PDB entry 1XG4 | X-ray diffraction, 1.60 A resolution | chains A and B of the 4 polymer chains in the assembly

[Chain A (and B)]
Name: Probable methylisocitrate lyase
From: Escherichia coli
Notes: EC 4.1.3.30; chain B of this document is another copy of the same molecule, construct and numbering; everything in this record applies to it too
UniProtKB: P77541 (PRPB_ECOLI); residues 2-296 here correspond to UniProt positions 1-295 (UniProt number = residue number - 1)
Chain sequence (295 residues; row label = number of the first residue in the row):
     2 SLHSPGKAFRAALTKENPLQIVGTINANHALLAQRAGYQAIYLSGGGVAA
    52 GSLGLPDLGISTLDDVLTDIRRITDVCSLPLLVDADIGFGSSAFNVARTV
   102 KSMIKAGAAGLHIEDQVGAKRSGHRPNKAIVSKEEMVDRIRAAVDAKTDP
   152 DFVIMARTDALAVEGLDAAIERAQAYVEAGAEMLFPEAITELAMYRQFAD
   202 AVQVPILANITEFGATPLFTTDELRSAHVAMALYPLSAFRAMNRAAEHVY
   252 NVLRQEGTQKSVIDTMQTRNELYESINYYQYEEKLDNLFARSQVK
Disordered / not traced: 289-296 (chain B: 2, 289-296)
Sequence notes: engineered mutation S123 (Cys122 in P77541)
Ion coordination: Mg2+: D85 (together with isocitric acid)
Residues lining bound ligands: isocitric acid (ICT): Y43, S45, G46, G47, D58, D85, S123, G124, H125, R158, E188, N210, T212, P236, L237, R241
From the paper describing this entry:
  - Mg2+ coordination: D85
  - Mg2+ coordination through a water molecule: D58, D87, E115, K121
  - conformationally variable residues (loop rearrangement): Q117 to V132
  - contacts within the chain: Y43-H113 (hydrogen bond), H113-E115 (water-mediated contact), D87-H113 (water-mediated contact), D87-K121 (salt bridge), E115-K121 (salt bridge), S123-H125, H125-E188, E188-N210
  - binding site for isocitric acid: G46, G124, R158, E188, N210
  - catalytic residues: D58, E115, E188 (proposed by the authors, not directly observed)
  - self-association interface (contacts with another copy of this molecule): S238 to Q260
  - specificity-determining residues: T212, R241, R270 (by similarity / conservation)

[Interface between chain A and chain B]
Contacting residue pairs (184):
  E17(A) - R255(B)  salt bridge
  Q21(A) - L254(B)  hydrogen bond (side chain-backbone)
  Q21(A) - R255(B)  hydrogen bond
  V23(A) - Y251(B)  hydrophobic
  G24(A) - Y251(B)  hydrogen bond (backbone-side chain)
  T25(A) - Y251(B)
  N27(A) - G52(B)
  N27(A) - M243(B)
  A28(A) - G52(B)
  A28(A) - S53(B)
  A28(A) - L54(B)
  A28(A) - G55(B)
  N29(A) - A51(B)  hydrogen bond (side chain-backbone)
  N29(A) - G52(B)  hydrogen bond (backbone-backbone)
  N29(A) - F240(B)
  N29(A) - N244(B)
  H30(A) - M243(B)
  H30(A) - N244(B)
  H30(A) - A247(B)
  H30(A) - Y251(B)
  L32(A) - G55(B)
  L33(A) - N244(B)
  A34(A) - Y251(B)
  A37(A) - N252(B)
  A37(A) - R255(B)
  G38(A) - R255(B)  hydrogen bond (backbone-side chain)
  Y39(A) - Y251(B)  hydrogen bond (side chain-backbone)
  Y39(A) - L254(B)
  Y39(A) - R255(B)  hydrogen bond (side chain-backbone)
  A51(A) - N29(B)  hydrogen bond (backbone-side chain)
  A51(A) - I277(B)  hydrophobic
  G52(A) - N27(B)
  G52(A) - A28(B)
  G52(A) - N29(B)  hydrogen bond (backbone-backbone)
  S53(A) - A28(B)
  S53(A) - R73(B)  hydrogen bond
  L54(A) - A28(B)
  L54(A) - R73(B)
  L54(A) - V77(B)
  G55(A) - A28(B)
  G55(A) - L32(B)
  G55(A) - V77(B)
  G55(A) - I277(B)
  L56(A) - I277(B)
  L56(A) - Y282(B)
  P57(A) - I277(B)  hydrophobic
  P57(A) - Y279(B)  hydrophobic
  P57(A) - Y282(B)  hydrophobic
  L59(A) - Y279(B)
  L59(A) - Y282(B)  hydrophobic
  L59(A) - E283(B)
  I61(A) - Y282(B)  hydrophobic
  D66(A) - R73(B)
  T69(A) - R73(B)
  D70(A) - R73(B)  salt bridge
  R73(A) - S53(B)  hydrogen bond
  R73(A) - D66(B)  hydrogen bond (side chain-backbone)
  R73(A) - T69(B)
  R73(A) - D70(B)  salt bridge
  R73(A) - R73(B)
  V77(A) - L54(B)
  V77(A) - G55(B)
  R122(A) - E283(B)  salt bridge
  R122(A) - D287(B)  salt bridge
  S123(A) - R270(B)
  R126(A) - Y274(B)
  R126(A) - Y279(B)
  R126(A) - E283(B)  salt bridge
  I211(A) - Q260(B)
  E213(A) - Q260(B)
  E213(A) - I264(B)
  E213(A) - M267(B)
  E213(A) - R270(B)  hydrogen bond (backbone-side chain)
  F214(A) - I264(B)  hydrophobic
  F214(A) - Q268(B)
  F214(A) - T269(B)
  F214(A) - R270(B)  hydrogen bond (backbone-side chain)
  L219(A) - Q260(B)
  L219(A) - K261(B)
  L219(A) - I264(B)  hydrophobic
  T221(A) - G258(B)
  T221(A) - K261(B)
  T222(A) - G258(B)  hydrogen bond (backbone-backbone)
  Y235(A) - L254(B)  hydrophobic
  Y235(A) - Q260(B)
  S238(A) - V250(B)
  S238(A) - Q260(B)
  S238(A) - M267(B)
  A239(A) - A247(B)  hydrophobic
  A239(A) - V250(B)
  A239(A) - Y251(B)  hydrophobic
  F240(A) - N29(B)
  R241(A) - M267(B)
  R241(A) - Q268(B)  hydrogen bond (backbone-backbone)
  R241(A) - R270(B)
  R241(A) - L273(B)
  A242(A) - A246(B)
  A242(A) - V250(B)  hydrophobic
  A242(A) - T266(B)
  M243(A) - N27(B)
  M243(A) - H30(B)
  M243(A) - M243(B)
  N244(A) - N29(B)
  N244(A) - H30(B)
  N244(A) - L33(B)
  N244(A) - Q268(B)  hydrogen bond
  R245(A) - D265(B)  hydrogen bond (side chain-backbone)
  R245(A) - T266(B)
  R245(A) - M267(B)  hydrogen bond (side chain-backbone)
  R245(A) - Q268(B)
  R245(A) - E272(B)  salt bridge
  A246(A) - A242(B)
  A246(A) - A246(B)  hydrophobic
  A247(A) - H30(B)
  A247(A) - A239(B)  hydrophobic
  V250(A) - S238(B)
  V250(A) - A239(B)
  V250(A) - A242(B)  hydrophobic
  Y251(A) - V23(B)  hydrophobic
  Y251(A) - G24(B)  hydrogen bond (side chain-backbone)
  Y251(A) - T25(B)
  Y251(A) - H30(B)
  Y251(A) - A34(B)
  Y251(A) - A37(B)  hydrophobic
  Y251(A) - Y39(B)  hydrogen bond (backbone-side chain)
  Y251(A) - A239(B)
  N252(A) - A37(B)
  L254(A) - Q21(B)  hydrogen bond (backbone-side chain)
  L254(A) - V23(B)  hydrophobic
  L254(A) - Y39(B)
  L254(A) - Y235(B)  hydrophobic
  R255(A) - E17(B)  salt bridge
  R255(A) - Q21(B)  hydrogen bond
  R255(A) - A37(B)
  R255(A) - G38(B)  hydrogen bond (side chain-backbone)
  R255(A) - Y39(B)  hydrogen bond (backbone-side chain)
  G258(A) - Q21(B)
  G258(A) - T221(B)
  G258(A) - T222(B)  hydrogen bond (backbone-backbone)
  Q260(A) - I211(B)
  Q260(A) - E213(B)
  Q260(A) - L219(B)
  Q260(A) - Y235(B)
  Q260(A) - S238(B)
  K261(A) - L219(B)
  I264(A) - E213(B)
  I264(A) - F214(B)  hydrophobic
  I264(A) - L219(B)  hydrophobic
  D265(A) - R245(B)  hydrogen bond (backbone-side chain)
  T266(A) - A242(B)
  T266(A) - R245(B)
  M267(A) - E213(B)
  M267(A) - S238(B)
  M267(A) - R241(B)
  M267(A) - R245(B)  hydrogen bond (backbone-side chain)
  Q268(A) - F214(B)
  Q268(A) - R241(B)  hydrogen bond (backbone-backbone)
  Q268(A) - N244(B)  hydrogen bond
  Q268(A) - R245(B)
  T269(A) - F214(B)
  R270(A) - S123(B)
  R270(A) - T212(B)
  R270(A) - E213(B)  hydrogen bond (side chain-backbone)
  R270(A) - F214(B)  hydrogen bond (side chain-backbone)
  R270(A) - R241(B)
  E272(A) - R245(B)  salt bridge
  L273(A) - N244(B)
  Y274(A) - R126(B)
  I277(A) - G55(B)
  I277(A) - L56(B)
  I277(A) - P57(B)  hydrophobic
  Y279(A) - P57(B)  hydrophobic
  Y279(A) - L59(B)
  Y279(A) - R126(B)
  Y282(A) - P57(B)  hydrophobic
  Y282(A) - L59(B)  hydrophobic
  Y282(A) - I61(B)  hydrophobic
  E283(A) - L59(B)
  E283(A) - R122(B)  salt bridge
  E283(A) - R126(B)  salt bridge
  L286(A) - L59(B)  hydrophobic
  L286(A) - A120(B)  hydrophobic
  L286(A) - R122(B)
  D287(A) - R122(B)  salt bridge
Also at the interface, not in a pair above, chain A (85 interface residues in all): Q40, D58, A120, H125, N128, T212, G215, F220, E248, T259, N278, Y280
Also at the interface, not in a pair above, chain B (84 interface residues in all): Q40, D58, H125, N128, G215, F220, E248, T259, Y280, L286

[Overview]
85 residues of chain A face 84 of chain B across their interface; the contacts include 33 hydrogen bonds and
12 salt bridges. Polar pairs include E17(A)-R255(B), D70(A)-R73(B) and R122(A)-E283(B). The paper reports
catalytic residues D58(A), E115(A) and E188(A); a binding site for isocitric acid at G46(A), G124(A) and
R158(A) among others.
Both chains are Probable methylisocitrate lyase (Escherichia coli). Entry 1XG4 (Crystal Structure of the C123S
2-Methylisocitrate Lyase Mutant from Escherichia coli in complex with the inhibitor ...) was determined by
X-ray diffraction, deposited together with 1XG3 and 1OQF.
